5OU8 - chains B and C of the 5 polymer chains in the assembly; structure by X-ray diffraction, 2.50 A resolution.

== Chain B ==
Protein: Platelet glycoprotein VI
From: Homo sapiens
Notes: engineered mutation(s): -102-105 -131-136
Reference sequence: Q9HCN6 (GPVI_HUMAN); aligned to UniProt positions 21-196 over residues 1-176 (the alignment contains insertions or deletions, so no single offset holds)
Amino-acid sequence (181 residues; row label = number of the first residue in the row; numbers below 1 keep their minus sign (Gly-1 is residue -1)):
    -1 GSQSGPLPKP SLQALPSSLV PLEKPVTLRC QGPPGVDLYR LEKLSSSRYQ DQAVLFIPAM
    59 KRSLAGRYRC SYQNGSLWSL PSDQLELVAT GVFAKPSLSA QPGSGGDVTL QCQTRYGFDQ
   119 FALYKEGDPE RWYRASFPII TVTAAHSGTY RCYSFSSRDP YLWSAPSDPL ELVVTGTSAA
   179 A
Unresolved in the structure: -1 to 4, 174-179
Cystine bridges: Cys28-Cys68, Cys110-Cys150
Covalent attachments: N-acetylglucosamine (NAG) linked to Asn72
Sequence notes: expression tag (-1 to 0, 177-179)
Reported in the primary citation:
  - specificity-determining residues: Glu40, Gln71
  - post-translational modification sites: Asn72
  - binding site for N-acetylglucosamine: Asn72
  - mutagenesis - Q82A: unchanged binding to CRP
  - mutagenesis - L36A (6-fold), Q82A (14-fold): decreased binding to collagen I
  - mutagenesis - Q82A (27-fold): decreased binding to III-30
  - mutagenesis - L36A (7-fold), Q71A (7-fold): decreased binding to CRP
  - mutagenesis - L36A, Q71A: unchanged binding to III-30

== Chain C ==
Protein: (GPO)5
Amino-acid sequence (15 residues; numbered 1 to 15; the number before each row is that of its first residue):
     1 GPPGPPGPPG PPGPP
Modified residues: Pro3, Pro6, Pro9, Pro12, Pro15 (4-hydroxyproline; HYP)

== How chain B and chain C interact ==
Pairs across the interface - 12 pairs, chain B then chain C:
  Leu36(B) - Pro9(C)
  Arg38(B) - Pro9(C)  hydrogen bond (side chain-backbone)
  Arg38(B) - Gly10(C)  hydrogen bond (side chain-backbone)
  Arg38(B) - Pro11(C)
  Arg38(B) - Pro12(C)
  Glu40(B) - Pro12(C)
  Tyr47(B) - Pro11(C)
  Tyr47(B) - Pro12(C)
  Asp49(B) - Pro8(C)
  Asp49(B) - Pro9(C)
  Gln71(B) - Pro9(C)
  Trp76(B) - Pro9(C)
Other interface residues (no listed pair), chain B (8 interface residues in all): Arg67

== In short ==
8 residues of chain B face 5 of chain C across their interface, with 2 hydrogen bonds. Among the polar pairs
are Arg38(B)-Pro9(C) and Arg38(B)-Gly10(C). Covalently linked N-acetylglucosamine: at Asn72(B). From the
paper: a binding site for N-acetylglucosamine at Asn72(B); L36A and Q82A of chain B reduce binding to collagen
I.
Chain B is Platelet glycoprotein VI (Homo sapiens) and chain C is (GPO)5; the structure, Crystal structure of
Glycoprotein VI in complex with collagen-peptide (GPO)5, was determined by X-ray diffraction.
